Entry 4FK4 (X-ray diffraction, 1.90 A resolution); this record covers chains A and P of the 3 polymer chains in the assembly.

# Chain A
Name: DNA polymerase
Source organism: Enterobacteria phage RB69
Notes: EC 2.7.7.7
UniProt: Q38087 (DPOL_BPR69); numbering as in UniProt (aligned over 1-903)
Sequence (903 residues; each row starts with the number of its first residue):
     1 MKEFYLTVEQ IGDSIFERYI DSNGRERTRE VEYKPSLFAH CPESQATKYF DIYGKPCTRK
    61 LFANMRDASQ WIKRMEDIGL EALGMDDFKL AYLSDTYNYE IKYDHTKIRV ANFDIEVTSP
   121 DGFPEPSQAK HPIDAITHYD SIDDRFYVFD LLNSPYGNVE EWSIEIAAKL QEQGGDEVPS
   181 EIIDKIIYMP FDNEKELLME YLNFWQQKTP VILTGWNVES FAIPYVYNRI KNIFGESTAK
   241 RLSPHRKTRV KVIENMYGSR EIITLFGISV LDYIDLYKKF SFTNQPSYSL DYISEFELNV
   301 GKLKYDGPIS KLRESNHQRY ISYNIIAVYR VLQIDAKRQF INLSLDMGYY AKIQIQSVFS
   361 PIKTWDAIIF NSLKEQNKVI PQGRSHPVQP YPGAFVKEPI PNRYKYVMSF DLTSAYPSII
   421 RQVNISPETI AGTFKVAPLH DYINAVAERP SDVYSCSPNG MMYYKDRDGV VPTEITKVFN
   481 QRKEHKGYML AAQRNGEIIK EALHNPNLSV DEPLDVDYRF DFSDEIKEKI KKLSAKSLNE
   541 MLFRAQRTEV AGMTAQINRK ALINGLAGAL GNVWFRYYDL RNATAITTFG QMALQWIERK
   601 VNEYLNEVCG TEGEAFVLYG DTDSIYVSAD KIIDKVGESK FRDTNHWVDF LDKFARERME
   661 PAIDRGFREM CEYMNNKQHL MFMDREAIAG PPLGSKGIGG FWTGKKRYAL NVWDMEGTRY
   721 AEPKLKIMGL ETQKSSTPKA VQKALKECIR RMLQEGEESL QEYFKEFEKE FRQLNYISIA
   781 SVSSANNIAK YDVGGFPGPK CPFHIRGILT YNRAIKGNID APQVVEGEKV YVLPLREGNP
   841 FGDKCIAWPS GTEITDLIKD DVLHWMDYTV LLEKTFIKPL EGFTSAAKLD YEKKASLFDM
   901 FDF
Not modelled in the structure: 902-903
Sequence notes: engineered mutation Ala222 (Asp in Q38087), Ala327 (Asp in Q38087), Ala415 (Leu in Q38087), Ala561 (Leu in Q38087), Gly565 (Ser in Q38087), Ala567 (Tyr in Q38087)
Bound ions: Ca2+ site 1 near Glu116 (its only coordinating residue here); Ca2+ site 2: Asp411, Leu412, Asp623 (together with 2'-deoxyguanosine-5'-triphosphate); Ca2+ site 3: Asn505, Asn507, Lys531; Ca2+ site 4: Asp623 (together with 2'-deoxyguanosine-5'-triphosphate)
Residues lining bound ligands: 2'-deoxyguanosine-5'-triphosphate (DGT): Asp411, Leu412, Thr413, Ser414, Ala415, Tyr416, Pro417, Arg482, Lys486, Lys560, Asn564, Gly568, Thr622, Asp623
Curated features (UniProtKB/Swiss-Prot):
  - region: Thr248 to Thr264 (Beta hairpin), Lys705 to Tyr708 (Binding of DNA in B-conformation), Leu897 to Phe903 (Interaction with the polymerase clamp)
  - binding site (Mg(2+)): Asp114, Glu116, Asp411, Leu412, Asp623
  - binding site (substrate): Ser414, Tyr416, Arg482, Lys560
  - site: Asp621 (Optimization of metal coordination by the polymerase active site), Lys706 (Optimization of metal coordination by the polymerase active site), Asp714 (Essential for viral replication)
  - mutagenesis: Asp621 (D621A: Drastic decrease in the efficiency of incorporation of dGMP), Lys706 (K706A: Almost complete loss of polymerase activity), Asp714 (D714A: Complete loss of viral replication)

# Chain P
Molecule: DNA primer
Sequence (13 nucleotides; row label = number of the first residue in the row):
   103 GCGGACTGCT TAC
Modified residues: DOC (2',3'-dideoxycytidine-5'-monophosphate) at position 115

# How chain A and chain P interact
Contacting residue pairs (28; chain A residue first):
  Asn284(A) with DT112(P), phosphate contact; DT113(P), hydrogen bond to the phosphate
  Asp621(A) with DOC_115(P), phosphate contact
  Thr622(A) with DOC_115(P), sugar contact
  Asp623(A) with DOC_115(P), sugar contact
  Tyr626(A) with DOC_115(P), phosphate contact
  Lys706(A) with DA114(P), hydrogen bond to the base
  Tyr708(A) with DOC_115(P), hydrogen bond to the phosphate
  Met728(A) with DA114(P), phosphate contact; DOC_115(P), phosphate contact
  Gly729(A) with DT113(P), phosphate contact; DA114(P), hydrogen bond to the phosphate
  Gln733(A) with DT113(P), sugar contact; DA114(P), phosphate contact
  Lys734(A) with DT113(P), phosphate contact
  Ser735(A) with DT112(P), phosphate contact; DT113(P), hydrogen bond to the phosphate
  Ser783(A) with DC111(P), sugar contact; DT112(P), phosphate contact
  Ser784(A) with DC111(P), phosphate contact; DT112(P), hydrogen bond to the phosphate
  Asn786(A) with DC111(P), hydrogen bond to the phosphate
  Lys790(A) with DG110(P), salt bridge to the phosphate
  Tyr791(A) with DT109(P), hydrogen bond to the phosphate; DG110(P), hydrogen bond to the phosphate
  Pro802(A) with DG110(P), sugar contact
  His804(A) with DG110(P), phosphate contact; DC111(P), salt bridge to the phosphate
Interface residues without a listed pair, chain A (25 interface residues in all): Tyr257, Ile727, Ser736, Val782, Ala785, Lys829

# Overview
Chain A and chain P form an interface of 25 and 7 residues respectively; the contacts include 9 hydrogen bonds
and 2 salt bridges. Polar pairs include Lys706(A)-DA114(P), Asn284(A)-DT113(P) and Tyr708(A)-DOC_115(P).
Ligands of chain A: 2'-deoxyguanosine-5'-triphosphate.
Chain A is DNA polymerase (Enterobacteria phage RB69) and chain P is DNA primer; the structure, RB69 DNA
polymerase ternary complex with dGTP/dG, was determined by X-ray diffraction together with 4FJ5, 4FJ7, 4FJ8,
4FJ9, 4FJG, 4FJH and 9 further entries from the same study.
